PDB entry 7O1E | X-ray diffraction, 2.34 A resolution | chain A

Chain A:
Molecule: Proliferating cell nuclear antigen
From: Chaetomium thermophilum (strain DSM 1495 / CBS 144.50 / IMI 039719)
UniProt: G0SF70 (G0SF70_CHATD); residues 2-259 here = UniProt positions 2-259
Sequence (261 residues; row label = number of the first residue in the row; numbers below 1 keep their minus sign (Ala-1 is residue -1)):
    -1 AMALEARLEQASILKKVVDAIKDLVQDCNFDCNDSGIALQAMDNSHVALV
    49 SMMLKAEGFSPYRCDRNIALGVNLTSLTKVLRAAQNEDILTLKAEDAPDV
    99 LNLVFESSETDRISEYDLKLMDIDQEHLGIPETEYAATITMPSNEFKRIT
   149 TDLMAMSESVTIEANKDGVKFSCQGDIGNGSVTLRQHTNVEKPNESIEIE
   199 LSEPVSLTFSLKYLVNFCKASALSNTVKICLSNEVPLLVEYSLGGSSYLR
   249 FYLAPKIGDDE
Unresolved in the structure: -1 to 0, 106-107, 124-132, 256-259
Construct notes: expression tag (-1 to 1)
Swiss-Prot annotation at these positions:
  - DNA-binding region: Arg61 to Arg80
  - cross-link: Lys164 (Glycyl lysine isopeptide (Lys-Gly) (interchain with G-Cter in SUMO))

Summary:
Chain A is Proliferating cell nuclear antigen (Chaetomium thermophilum (strain DSM 1495 / CBS 144.50 / IMI
039719)); the structure, Crystal structure of PCNA from Chaetomium thermophilum, was determined by X-ray
diffraction together with 7O1F from the same study.
